8GXU - chains A and G of the 12 polymer chains in the assembly; structure by electron microscopy, 2.50 A resolution.

Chain A:
Molecule: V-type ATP synthase alpha chain
Source organism: Thermus thermophilus HB8
Notes: EC 7.1.2.2
UniProtKB: Q56403 (VATA_THET8); residues 1-578 here = UniProt positions 1-578
Chain sequence (578 residues; numbered 1 to 578; the number before each row is that of its first residue):
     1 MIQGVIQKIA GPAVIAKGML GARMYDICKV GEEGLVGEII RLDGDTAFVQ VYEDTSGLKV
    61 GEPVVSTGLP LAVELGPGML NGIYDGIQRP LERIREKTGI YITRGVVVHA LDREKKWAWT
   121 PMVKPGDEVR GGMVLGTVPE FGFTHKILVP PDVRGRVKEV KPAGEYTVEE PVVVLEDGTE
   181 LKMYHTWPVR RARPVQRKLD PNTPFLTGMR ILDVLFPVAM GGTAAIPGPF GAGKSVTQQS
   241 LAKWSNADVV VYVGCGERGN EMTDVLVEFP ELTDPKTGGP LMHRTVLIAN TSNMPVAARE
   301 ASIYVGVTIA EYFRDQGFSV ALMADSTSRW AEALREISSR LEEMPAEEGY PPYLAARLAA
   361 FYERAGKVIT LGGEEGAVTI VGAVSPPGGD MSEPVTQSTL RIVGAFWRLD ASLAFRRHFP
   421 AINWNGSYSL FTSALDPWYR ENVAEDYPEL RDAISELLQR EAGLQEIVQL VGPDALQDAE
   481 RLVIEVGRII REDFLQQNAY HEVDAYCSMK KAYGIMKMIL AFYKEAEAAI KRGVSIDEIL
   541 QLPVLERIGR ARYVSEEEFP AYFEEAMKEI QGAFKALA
Construct notes: conflict Ala232 (Ser in Q56403), Ser235 (Thr in Q56403)
From the paper describing this entry:
  - binding site for the ligand ATP: Lys234, Ser235, Val236

Chain G:
Molecule: V-type ATP synthase subunit D
Source organism: Thermus thermophilus HB8
UniProtKB: O87880 (VATD_THET8); residue numbers follow UniProt; this construct covers 1-223
Chain sequence (223 residues; row label = number of the first residue in the row):
     1 MSQVSPTRMN LLQRRGQLRL AQKGVDLLKK KRDALVAEFF GLVREAMEAR KALDQAAKEA
    61 YAALLLAQAF DGPEVVAGAA LGVPPLEGVE AEVENVWGSK VPRLKATFPD GALLSPVGTP
   121 AYTLEASRAF RRYAEALIRV ANTETRLKKI GEEIKKTTRR VNALEQVVIP GIRAQIRFIQ
   181 QVLEQRERED TFRLKRIKGK IEAREAEEEG GRPNPQVEIG AGL
Disordered / not traced: 1-3, 210-223

Chain A / chain G interface:
Contacting residue pairs (17):
  Glu342(A) - Lys198(G)  hydrogen bond (backbone-side chain)
  Glu342(A) - Ile201(G)
  Glu342(A) - Arg204(G)  salt bridge
  Glu343(A) - Lys198(G)  hydrogen bond (backbone-side chain)
  Met344(A) - Lys198(G)
  Pro345(A) - Leu194(G)  hydrophobic
  Gly389(A) - Met9(G)
  Asp390(A) - Arg8(G)
  Asp390(A) - Met9(G)  hydrogen bond (side chain-backbone)
  Met391(A) - Met9(G)  hydrophobic
  Ser392(A) - Arg8(G)
  Glu466(A) - Leu20(G)
  Ile467(A) - Leu27(G)  hydrophobic
  Leu470(A) - Gly24(G)
  Leu470(A) - Leu27(G)  hydrophobic
  Leu470(A) - Arg160(G)  hydrogen bond (backbone-side chain)
  Leu470(A) - Leu164(G)  hydrophobic
Other interface residues (no listed pair), chain A (13 interface residues in all): Gln469, Val471
Other interface residues (no listed pair), chain G (12 interface residues in all): Leu28

Summary:
Chain A and chain G form an interface of 13 and 12 residues respectively, with 4 hydrogen bonds and 1 salt
bridge. Among the polar pairs are Glu342(A)-Arg204(G), Glu342(A)-Lys198(G) and Glu343(A)-Lys198(G). From the
paper: a binding site for the ligand ATP at Lys234(A), Ser235(A) and Val236(A).
Chain A is V-type ATP synthase alpha chain and chain G is V-type ATP synthase subunit D, both from Thermus
thermophilus HB8; the structure, 1 ATP-bound V1EG of V/A-ATPase from Thermus thermophilus, was determined by
electron microscopy (same publication as 8GXW, 8GXX, 8GXY and 8GXZ).
